Entry 8E9Z (electron microscopy, 2.69 A resolution); this record covers chains B and E of the 5 polymer chains in the assembly.

[Chain B]
Name: miniGq
From: Homo sapiens
Chain sequence (246 residues; row label = number of the first residue in the row):
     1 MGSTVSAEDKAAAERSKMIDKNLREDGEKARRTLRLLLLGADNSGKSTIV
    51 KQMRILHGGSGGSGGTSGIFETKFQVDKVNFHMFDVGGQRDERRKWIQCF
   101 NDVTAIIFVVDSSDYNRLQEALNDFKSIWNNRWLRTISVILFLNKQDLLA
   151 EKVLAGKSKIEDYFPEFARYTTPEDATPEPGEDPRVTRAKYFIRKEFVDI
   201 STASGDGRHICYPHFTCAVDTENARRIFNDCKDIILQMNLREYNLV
Disordered / not traced: 1-4, 53-67, 88-92

[Chain E]
Name: scFv16
From: Mus musculus
Notes: antibody fragment or engineered binder
Chain sequence (251 residues; row label = number of the first residue in the row; note: 3 numbers in that range are skipped by the numbering (no residue carries them; nothing is unmodelled there); a row labelled like 120A-120O holds insertion residues (120A, then the next letters in order)):
     1 DVQLVESGGGLVQPGGSRKLSCSASGFAFSSFGMHWVRQAPEKGLEWVAY
    51 ISSGSGTIYYADTVKGRFTISRDDPKNTLFLQMTSLRSEDTAMYYCVRSI
   101 YYYGSSPFDFWGQGTTLTVS
120A-120O SGGGGSGGGGSGGGG
   124 SDIVMTQATSSVPVTPGESVSISCRSSKSLLHSNGNTYLYWFLQRPGQSP
   174 QLLIYRMSNLASGVPDRFSGSGSGTAFTLTISRLEAEDVGVYYCMQHLEY
   224 PLTFGAGTKLELKAAA
Disordered / not traced: 120A-120O, 237-239
Disulfide bonds: Cys-147/Cys-217

[Chain B / chain E interface]
Pairs across the interface (21; chain B residue first):
  Val-5(B) with His-155(E)
  Ser-6(B) with His-155(E); Tyr-161(E), hydrogen bond
  Ala-7(B) with His-220(E); Leu-221(E)
  Glu-8(B) with Tyr-161(E); Tyr-163(E), hydrogen bond; Arg-179(E), salt bridge; His-220(E), salt bridge
  Asp-9(B) with Asn-157(E), hydrogen bond; Tyr-161(E)
  Ala-11(B) with Tyr-101(E), hydrophobic
  Ala-12(B) with Tyr-101(E)
  Glu-14(B) with Ser-52(E), hydrogen bond; Ser-53(E); Thr-57(E), hydrogen bond
  Arg-15(B) with Ile-100(E); Tyr-101(E); Tyr-102(E)
  Met-18(B) with Ser-53(E), hydrogen bond; Gly-54(E)
Interface residues without a listed pair, chain B (11 interface residues in all): Lys-10
Interface residues without a listed pair, chain E (20 interface residues in all): Ser-31, Tyr-50, Gly-56, Tyr-59, Pro-107, Glu-222

[In short]
The interface between chain B and chain E involves 11 residues on one side and 20 on the other, with 6
hydrogen bonds and 2 salt bridges. Polar contacts include Glu-8(B)/Arg-179(E), Glu-8(B)/His-220(E) and
Ser-6(B)/Tyr-161(E).
Here chain B is miniGq (Homo sapiens) and chain E is scFv16 (Mus musculus). Entry 8E9Z (CryoEM structure of
miniGq-coupled hM3R in complex with Iperoxo) was determined by electron microscopy together with 8E9W, 8E9X,
8E9Y and 8EA0 from the same study.
